PDB entry 4JPZ | X-ray diffraction, 3.02 A resolution | chains A and B of the 3 polymer chains in the assembly

== Chain A ==
Molecule: Fibroblast growth factor 13
Organism: Homo sapiens
UniProtKB: Q92913 (FGF13_HUMAN); residues 5-192 here correspond to UniProt positions 58-245 (UniProt number = residue number + 53)
Chain sequence (192 residues; row label = number of the first residue in the row):
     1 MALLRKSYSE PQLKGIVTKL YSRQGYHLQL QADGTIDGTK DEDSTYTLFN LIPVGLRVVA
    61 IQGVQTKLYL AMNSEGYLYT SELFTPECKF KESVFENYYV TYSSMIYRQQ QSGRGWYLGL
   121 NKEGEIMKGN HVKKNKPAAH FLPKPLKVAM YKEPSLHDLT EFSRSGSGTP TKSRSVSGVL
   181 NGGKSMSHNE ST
Not modelled in the structure: 1-10, 159-192
Differences from the reference sequence: expression tag (1-4)
Curated features (UniProtKB/Swiss-Prot):
  - modified residue: Ser155 (Phosphoserine)

== Chain B ==
Molecule: Sodium channel protein type 2 subunit alpha
Organism: Homo sapiens
UniProtKB: Q99250 (SCN2A_HUMAN); residue numbers follow UniProt; this construct covers 1777-1937
Chain sequence (184 residues; each row starts with the number of its first residue):
  1754 MGSSHHHHHH SSGLVPRGSH MASENFSVAT EESAEPLSED DFEMFYEVWE KFDPDATQFI
  1814 EFAKLSDFAD ALDPPLLIAK PNKVQLIAMD LPMVSGDRIH CLDILFAFTK RVLGESGEMD
  1874 ALRIQMEERF MASNPSKVSY EPITTTLKRK QEEVSAIIIQ RAYRRYLLKQ KVKKVSSIYK
  1934 KDKG
Not modelled in the structure: 1754-1787, 1930-1937
Differences from the reference sequence: expression tag (1754-1776)
Curated features (UniProtKB/Swiss-Prot):
  - modified residue: Ser1930 (Phosphoserine)
From the paper describing this entry:
  - contacts within the chain: Arg1902-Glu1905
  - mutagenesis - R1902C: decreased binding to apoCaM
  - mutagenesis - R1902C: unchanged binding to Ca2+/CaM
  - mutagenesis - R1902C: decreased binding to CaM34 mutant

== Interface between chain A and chain B ==
Pairs across the interface (41; chain A residue first):
  Lys14(A) - Glu1894(B)  salt bridge
  Lys14(A) - Pro1895(B)
  Gly15(A) - Pro1895(B)
  Ile16(A) - Pro1895(B)  hydrophobic
  Ile16(A) - Thr1897(B)
  Leu51(A) - Pro1895(B)  hydrophobic
  Pro53(A) - Tyr1893(B)
  Pro53(A) - Pro1895(B)
  Val54(A) - Lys1890(B)
  Gly55(A) - Tyr1893(B)
  Leu56(A) - Leu1855(B)  hydrophobic
  Leu56(A) - Glu1880(B)
  Leu56(A) - Tyr1893(B)
  Arg57(A) - Pro1845(B)
  Arg57(A) - Val1847(B)
  Arg57(A) - Asp1856(B)  salt bridge
  Arg57(A) - Glu1894(B)  hydrogen bond (side chain-backbone)
  Arg57(A) - Ile1896(B)
  Lys91(A) - Glu1880(B)  salt bridge
  Glu92(A) - Pro1895(B)
  Glu92(A) - Ile1896(B)  hydrogen bond (side chain-backbone)
  Val94(A) - Asp1843(B)
  Val94(A) - Pro1845(B)  hydrophobic
  Val94(A) - Thr1899(B)
  Glu96(A) - Asp1843(B)  hydrogen bond (backbone-side chain)
  Asn97(A) - Ile1840(B)  hydrogen bond (side chain-backbone)
  Asn97(A) - Met1842(B)  hydrogen bond (side chain-backbone)
  Asn97(A) - Asp1843(B)  hydrogen bond (backbone-side chain)
  Asn97(A) - Leu1844(B)  hydrogen bond (side chain-backbone)
  Asn97(A) - Thr1899(B)  hydrogen bond (backbone-side chain)
  Asn97(A) - Leu1900(B)
  Asn97(A) - Lys1901(B)
  Tyr98(A) - Thr1899(B)
  Tyr98(A) - Lys1901(B)
  Tyr98(A) - Arg1902(B)  hydrogen bond (backbone-side chain)
  Tyr98(A) - Glu1905(B)  hydrogen bond
  Tyr99(A) - Arg1902(B)
  Val100(A) - Ile1896(B)  hydrophobic
  Leu142(A) - Arg1902(B)
  Pro143(A) - Thr1897(B)
  Pro145(A) - Thr1897(B)
Other interface residues (no listed pair), chain A (25 interface residues in all): Leu13, Val59, Ser93, Phe95, Glu153
Other interface residues (no listed pair), chain B (26 interface residues in all): Leu1839, Arg1851, His1853, Phe1883, Met1884, Thr1898
From the paper, about this interface:
  - residue pairs: Tyr98(A)-Arg1902(B)

== In short ==
25 residues of chain A face 26 of chain B across their interface, with 10 hydrogen bonds and 3 salt bridges.
Polar contacts include Lys14(A)-Glu1894(B), Arg57(A)-Asp1856(B) and Lys91(A)-Glu1880(B). The authors report a
contact between Tyr98(A) and Arg1902(B). The paper reports that R1902C of chain B reduces binding to apoCaM;
contacts within the chain involving Arg1902(B) and Glu1905(B).
Here chain A is Fibroblast growth factor 13 and chain B is Sodium channel protein type 2 subunit alpha, both
from Homo sapiens. Entry 4JPZ (Voltage-gated sodium channel 1.2 C-terminal domain in complex with FGF13U and
Ca2+/calmodulin) was determined by X-ray diffraction (same publication as 4JQ0).
